Entry 8ARP (X-ray diffraction, 3.05 A resolution); this record covers chains C and F of the 6 polymer chains in the assembly.

[Chain C (and F)]
Protein: ATP-dependent RNA helicase DBP2
Organism: Saccharomyces cerevisiae
Notes: EC 3.6.4.13; chain F of this document is another copy of the same molecule, construct and numbering; everything in this record applies to it too
UniProt: P24783 (DBP2_YEAST); residues 1-546 here = UniProt positions 1-546
Sequence (546 residues; numbered 1 to 546; the number before each row is that of its first residue):
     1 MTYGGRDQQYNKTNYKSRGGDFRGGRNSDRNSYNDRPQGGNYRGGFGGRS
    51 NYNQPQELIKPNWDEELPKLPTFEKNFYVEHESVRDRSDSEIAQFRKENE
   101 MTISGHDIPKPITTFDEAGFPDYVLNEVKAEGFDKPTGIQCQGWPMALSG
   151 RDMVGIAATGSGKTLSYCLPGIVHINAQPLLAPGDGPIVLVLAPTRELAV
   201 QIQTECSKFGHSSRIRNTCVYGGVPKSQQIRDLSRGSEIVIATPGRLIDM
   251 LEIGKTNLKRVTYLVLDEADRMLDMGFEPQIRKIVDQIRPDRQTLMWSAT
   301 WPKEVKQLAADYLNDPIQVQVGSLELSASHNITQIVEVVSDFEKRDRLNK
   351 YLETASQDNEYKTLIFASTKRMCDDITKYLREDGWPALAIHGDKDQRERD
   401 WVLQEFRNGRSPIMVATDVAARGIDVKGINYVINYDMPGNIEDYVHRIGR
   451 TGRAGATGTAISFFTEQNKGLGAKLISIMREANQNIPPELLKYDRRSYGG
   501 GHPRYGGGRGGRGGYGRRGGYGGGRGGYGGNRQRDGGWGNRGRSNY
Disordered / not traced: 1-51, 497-546 (chain F: 1-53, 497-546)
Ion coordination: Mg2+: Glu268 (together with ADP)
Residues lining bound ligands: ADP (adenosine-5'-diphosphate): Phe115, Phe133, Asp134, Pro136, Thr137, Gln140, Ala158, Thr159, Gly160, Ser161, Gly162, Lys163, Thr164, Leu165, Asp267, Glu268, Arg422
UniProt features mapped onto this chain:
  - region: Tyr505 to Gly530 (RNA-binding RGG-box)
  - motif: Thr113 to Cys141 (Q motif), Asp267 to Asp270 (DEAD box)
  - binding site (ATP): Ala157 to Thr164
  - modified residue: Arg18 (Omega-N-methylarginine), Arg43 (Omega-N-methylarginine), Ser88 (Phosphoserine), Ser90 (Phosphoserine), Arg509 (Dimethylated arginine), Arg512 (Dimethylated arginine), Arg518 (Dimethylated arginine), Arg525 (Dimethylated arginine)
  - cross-link: Lys474 (Glycyl lysine isopeptide (Lys-Gly) (interchain with G-Cter in ubiquitin))
  - mutagenesis: Lys163 (K163N: Abolishes enzymatic activity; K163R: Decreases nonsense-mediated mRNA decay), Glu268 (E268D: Decreases nonsense-mediated mRNA decay; E268Q: Abolishes enzymatic activity), Thr300 (T300A: Decreases nonsense-mediated mRNA decay), Arg447 (R447K: Decreases nonsense-mediated mRNA decay)
Reported in the primary citation:
  - mutagenesis - Y221C/G392C/D393C: abolished catalytic activity on in the absence of 2 mM TCEP
  - mutagenesis - Y221C, G392C/D393C: unchanged catalytic activity (unwinding activity)
  - mutagenesis - R495A/R496A: increased catalytic activity
  - mutagenesis - E80A/H81A: unchanged catalytic activity on unwinding
  - mutagenesis - Y78E: abolished catalytic activity on unwinding
  - mutagenesis - Y78E (3-fold), E80A/H81A (2.2-fold), Q484A: decreased catalytic activity (ATPase activity)
  - mutagenesis - F73A, F77A/Y78A: abolished catalytic activity (ATPase activity)
  - mutagenesis - Y78A: unchanged catalytic activity (ATPase activity)

[Interface between chain C and chain F]
Contacting residue pairs (49):
  Tyr123(C) - Ala130(F)
  Asn126(C) - Asn126(F)
  Asn126(C) - Lys129(F)  hydrogen bond (side chain-backbone)
  Asn126(C) - Ala130(F)
  Glu127(C) - Ala130(F)
  Lys129(C) - Asn126(F)  hydrogen bond (backbone-side chain)
  Ala130(C) - Tyr123(F)
  Ala130(C) - Asn126(F)
  Ala130(C) - Glu127(F)
  Ala130(C) - Ser212(F)
  Glu131(C) - Arg214(F)  salt bridge
  Asn176(C) - Arg397(F)  hydrogen bond
  Leu180(C) - Trp401(F)
  Leu180(C) - Gln404(F)
  Ala182(C) - Trp401(F)
  Pro183(C) - Trp401(F)
  Lys208(C) - His211(F)  hydrogen bond (backbone-side chain)
  Lys208(C) - Arg214(F)
  His211(C) - Glu131(F)
  His211(C) - Ser207(F)
  His211(C) - His211(F)  hydrogen bond
  Ser212(C) - Ala130(F)
  Ser212(C) - Glu131(F)
  Ser213(C) - Arg397(F)  hydrogen bond (backbone-side chain)
  Arg214(C) - Arg397(F)  hydrogen bond (backbone-side chain)
  Arg214(C) - Asp400(F)  salt bridge
  Ile215(C) - Arg397(F)
  Arg216(C) - Asp395(F)
  Arg216(C) - Arg397(F)
  Arg216(C) - Glu398(F)
  Arg235(C) - Asp393(F)  hydrogen bond (side chain-backbone)
  Arg235(C) - Asp395(F)  salt bridge
  Arg235(C) - Glu398(F)
  Glu238(C) - Arg397(F)  salt bridge
  Asp393(C) - Arg235(F)
  Lys394(C) - Arg235(F)
  Gln396(C) - Arg216(F)
  Arg397(C) - Asn176(F)
  Arg397(C) - Ser213(F)  hydrogen bond (side chain-backbone)
  Arg397(C) - Arg214(F)  hydrogen bond (side chain-backbone)
  Arg397(C) - Ile215(F)
  Arg397(C) - Arg216(F)
  Arg397(C) - Glu238(F)  salt bridge
  Glu398(C) - Arg235(F)
  Asp400(C) - Leu180(F)
  Trp401(C) - Leu180(F)
  Trp401(C) - Ala182(F)
  Trp401(C) - Pro183(F)
  Gln404(C) - Leu180(F)
Interface residues without a listed pair, chain C (31 interface residues in all): Ile175, Gln228, Ser234, Asp395
Interface residues without a listed pair, chain F (33 interface residues in all): Asp122, Ile175, Arg231, Ser234, Gly236, Lys394, Gln396

[In short]
31 residues of chain C face 33 of chain F across their interface; the contacts include 10 hydrogen bonds and 5
salt bridges. Polar pairs include Glu131(C)-Arg214(F), Arg214(C)-Asp400(F) and Arg235(C)-Asp395(F). From the
paper: Y78E, E80A/H81A and Q484A of chain C reduce catalytic activity (ATPase activity); F73A and F77A/Y78A of
chain C abolish catalytic activity (ATPase activity); 10 substitutions were tested in all.
Chain C and chain F are both ATP-dependent RNA helicase DBP2 (Saccharomyces cerevisiae); the structure,
Crystal structure of DEAD-box protein Dbp2 in complex with ADP, was determined by X-ray diffraction together
with 8ARK from the same study.
